PDB entry 4V1X | X-ray diffraction, 2.20 A resolution | chains A and E of the 6 polymer chains in the assembly

== Chain A (and E) ==
Name: Atrazine chlorohydrolase
Source organism: Pseudomonas SP. adp
Notes: EC 3.8.1.8; chain E of this document is another copy of the same molecule, construct and numbering; everything in this record applies to it too
UniProtKB: P72156 (ATZA_PSESD); residues 1-474 here = UniProt positions 1-474
Amino-acid sequence (494 residues; each row starts with the number of its first residue; numbers below 1 keep their minus sign (Met-19 is residue -19)):
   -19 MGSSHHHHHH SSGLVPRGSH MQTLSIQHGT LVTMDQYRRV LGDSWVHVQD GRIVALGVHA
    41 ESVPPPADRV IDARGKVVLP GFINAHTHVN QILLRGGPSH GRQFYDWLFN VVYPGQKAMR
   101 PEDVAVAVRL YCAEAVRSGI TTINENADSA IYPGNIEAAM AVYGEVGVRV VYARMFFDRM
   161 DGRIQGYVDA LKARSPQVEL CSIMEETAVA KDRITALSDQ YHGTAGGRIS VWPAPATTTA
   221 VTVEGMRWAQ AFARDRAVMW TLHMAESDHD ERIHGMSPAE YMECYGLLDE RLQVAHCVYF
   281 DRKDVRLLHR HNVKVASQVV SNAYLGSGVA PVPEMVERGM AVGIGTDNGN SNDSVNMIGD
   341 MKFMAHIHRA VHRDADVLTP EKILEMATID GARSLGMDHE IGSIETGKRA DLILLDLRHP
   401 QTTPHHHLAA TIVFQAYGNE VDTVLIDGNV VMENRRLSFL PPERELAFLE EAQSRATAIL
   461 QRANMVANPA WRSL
Not modelled in the structure: -19 to 1 (chain E: -19 to 0)
Sequence notes: expression tag (-19 to 0)
Metal / ion sites: Fe ion: His66, Asp327
Reported in the primary citation:
  - Fe ion coordination: His66, His68, His243, His276, Asp327
  - binding site for Fe ion: His66, His68, His243, Glu246, His276, Asp327, Asn328
  - self-association interface (contacts with another copy of this molecule): Ala170, Met256, Tyr261
  - contacts within the chain: Val69-Glu125 (hydrogen bond), Thr219-Ile253, Ile63-Ala367 (backbone contact)
  - catalytic residues: Glu246, Asp327 (proposed by the authors, not directly observed)
  - catalytic residues: His243
  - specificity-determining residues: Phe84, Asn328, Ser331 (citing earlier work)

== How chain A and chain E interact ==
Residue-residue contacts - 17 pairs, chain A then chain E:
  Gly166(A) - His254(E)
  Tyr167(A) - His254(E)
  Tyr167(A) - Gly255(E)
  Tyr167(A) - Met256(E)  hydrophobic
  Asp169(A) - Tyr265(E)
  Ala170(A) - Met256(E)  hydrophobic
  Ala170(A) - Tyr261(E)  hydrophobic
  Ala170(A) - Cys264(E)
  Ala170(A) - Tyr265(E)
  Leu171(A) - Met256(E)  hydrophobic
  Ala173(A) - Cys264(E)
  Ala173(A) - Tyr265(E)  hydrophobic
  Arg174(A) - Cys264(E)
  His249(A) - Gly255(E)  hydrogen bond (side chain-backbone)
  Arg472(A) - Arg290(E)
  Leu474(A) - Arg286(E)
  Leu474(A) - Arg290(E)  hydrogen bond (backbone-side chain)
Also at the interface, not in a pair above, chain E (9 interface residues in all): Glu263

== Overview ==
Chain A and chain E form an interface of 10 and 9 residues respectively; the contacts include 2 hydrogen
bonds. Polar pairs include His249(A)-Gly255(E) and Leu474(A)-Arg290(E). His66(A) and Asp327(A) coordinate a Fe
ion ion. The paper reports catalytic residues Glu246(A), Asp327(A) and His243(A); a binding site for Fe ion at
His66(A), His68(A) and His243(A) among others.
Both chains are Atrazine chlorohydrolase (Pseudomonas SP. adp). Entry 4V1X (The structure of the hexameric
atrazine chlorohydrolase, AtzA) was determined by X-ray diffraction (same publication as 4V1Y).
